Entry 5TQ3 (X-ray diffraction, 2.69 A resolution); this record covers chain A.

# Chain A
Molecule: Tyrosine-protein kinase JAK2
Organism: Homo sapiens
Notes: EC 2.7.10.2
UniProt: O60674 (JAK2_HUMAN); residue numbers follow UniProt; this construct covers 837-1132
Chain sequence (304 residues; row label = number of the first residue in the row):
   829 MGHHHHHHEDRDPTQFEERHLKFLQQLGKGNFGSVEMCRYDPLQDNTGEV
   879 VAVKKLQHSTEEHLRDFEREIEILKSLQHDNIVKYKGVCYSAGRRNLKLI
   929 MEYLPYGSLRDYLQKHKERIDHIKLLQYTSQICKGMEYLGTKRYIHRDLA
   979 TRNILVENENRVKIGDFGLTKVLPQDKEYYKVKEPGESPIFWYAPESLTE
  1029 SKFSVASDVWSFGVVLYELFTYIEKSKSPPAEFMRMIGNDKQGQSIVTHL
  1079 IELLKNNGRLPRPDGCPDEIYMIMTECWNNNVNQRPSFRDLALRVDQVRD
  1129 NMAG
Not modelled in the structure: 829-842, 1011-1012, 1068-1071
Modified residues: Tyr-1007 (O-phosphotyrosine; PTR); Tyr-1008 (O-phosphotyrosine; PTR)
Construct notes: initiating methionine (829); expression tag (830-836); engineered mutation Ser-1073 (Met in O60674), Thr-1076 (Phe in O60674), Val-1126 (Ile in O60674)
Small-molecule neighbours: 7GZ (4-[3-(1H-benzimidazol-2-yl)-1H-indazol-6-yl]-3-ethylphenol): Leu-855, Val-863, Ala-880, Val-881, Lys-882, Glu-898, Leu-902, Val-911, Leu-927, Met-929, Glu-930, Tyr-931, Leu-932, Pro-933, Gly-935, Leu-983, Gly-993, Asp-994, Phe-995
UniProt features mapped onto this chain:
  - active site: Asp-976 (Proton acceptor)
  - binding site (ATP): Leu-855 to Val-863, Lys-882
  - modified residue (Phosphotyrosine): Tyr-868, Tyr-966, Tyr-972, Tyr-1007, Tyr-1008
  - mutagenesis: Lys-882 (K882E: Loss of ability to up-regulate potassium voltage-gated channel activity of KCNA3)
Reported in the primary citation:
  - binding site for 7GZ: Glu-898, Phe-995

# Overview
Bound to chain A: compound 7GZ. UniProt lists active-site residue Asp-976, 10 ATP-binding residues and one
mutagenesis site. From the paper: a binding site for 7GZ at Glu-898 and Phe-995.
Chain A is Tyrosine-protein kinase JAK2 (Homo sapiens); the structure, Design and Synthesis of a pan-JAK
kinase inhibitor clinical candidate (PF-06263276) suitable for the treatment of ..., was determined by X-ray
diffraction, deposited together with 5TQ4, 5TQ5, 5TQ6, 5TQ7 and 5TQ8.
